8TO7 - chains F and C of the 12 polymer chains in the assembly; structure by electron microscopy, 3.39 A resolution.

Chain F:
Protein: Surface protein gp120
From: Human immunodeficiency virus 1
UniProtKB: Q2N0S5 (Q2N0S5_9HIV1); the construct lacks a stretch of the UniProt sequence and is renumbered around it, so the offset changes along the chain: 31-141 = UniProt 30-140; 150-185 = UniProt 141-176; 188-309 = UniProt 187-308; 312-321 = UniProt 309-318; 2 more segments
Sequence (481 residues; each row starts with the number of its first residue; note: 13 numbers in that range are skipped by the numbering (no residue carries them; nothing is unmodelled there); a row labelled like 185A-185J holds insertion residues (185A, then the next letters in order)):
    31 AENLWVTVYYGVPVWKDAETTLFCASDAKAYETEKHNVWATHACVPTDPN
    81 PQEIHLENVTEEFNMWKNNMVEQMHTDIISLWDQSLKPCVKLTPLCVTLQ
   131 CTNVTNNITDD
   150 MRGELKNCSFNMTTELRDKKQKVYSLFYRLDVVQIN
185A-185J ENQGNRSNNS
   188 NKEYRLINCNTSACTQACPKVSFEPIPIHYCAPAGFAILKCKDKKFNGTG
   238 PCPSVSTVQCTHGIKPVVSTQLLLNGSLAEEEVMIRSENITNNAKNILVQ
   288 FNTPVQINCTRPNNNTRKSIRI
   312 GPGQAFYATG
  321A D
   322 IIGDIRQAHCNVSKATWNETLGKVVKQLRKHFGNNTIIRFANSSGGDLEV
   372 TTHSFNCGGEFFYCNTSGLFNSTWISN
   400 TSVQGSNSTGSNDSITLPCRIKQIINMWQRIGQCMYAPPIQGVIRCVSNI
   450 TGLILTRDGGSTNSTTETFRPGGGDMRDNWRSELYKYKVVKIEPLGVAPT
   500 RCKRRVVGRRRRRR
Unresolved in the structure: 31, 60-65, 185A-185J, 400-410, 507-513
Sequence notes: conflict Cys201 (Ile200 in Q2N0S5), Asn332 (Thr330 in Q2N0S5), Cys433 (Ala430 in Q2N0S5), Cys501 (Ala498 in Q2N0S5), Arg509 (Glu506 in Q2N0S5), Arg510 (Lys507 in Q2N0S5); expression tag (512-513)
Disulfide bonds: Cys54-Cys74, Cys119-Cys205, Cys126-Cys196, Cys131-Cys157, Cys201-Cys433, Cys218-Cys247, Cys228-Cys239, Cys296-Cys331, Cys378-Cys445, Cys385-Cys418
Glycans and other covalent adducts: N-acetylglucosamine (NAG) linked to Asn88, Asn133, Asn156, Asn160, Asn197, Asn234, Asn262, Asn276, Asn295, Asn301, Asn332, Asn339, Asn355, Asn363, Asn386, Asn392, Asn448

Chain C:
Protein: Transmembrane protein gp41
From: Human immunodeficiency virus 1
UniProtKB: Q2N0S5 (Q2N0S5_9HIV1); residues 512-664 here correspond to UniProt positions 509-661 (UniProt number = residue number - 3)
Sequence (153 residues; row label = number of the first residue in the row):
   512 AVGIGAVFLGFLGAAGSTMGAASMTLTVQARNLLSGIVQQQSNLLRAPEA
   562 QQHLLKLTVWGIKQLQARVLAVERYLRDQQLLGIWGCSGKLICCTNVPWN
   612 SSWSNRNLSEIWDNMTWLQWDKEISNYTQIIYGLLEESQNQQEKNEQDLL
   662 ALD
Unresolved in the structure: 546-567
Sequence notes: conflict Pro559 (Ile556 in Q2N0S5), Cys605 (Thr602 in Q2N0S5)
Disulfide bonds: Cys598-Cys604
Glycans and other covalent adducts: N-acetylglucosamine (NAG) linked to Asn611, Asn618, Asn637

Chain F / chain C interface:
Contacting residue pairs (80; chain F residue first):
  Leu34(F) - Pro609(C)
  Leu34(F) - Trp610(C)  hydrogen bond (backbone-backbone)
  Leu34(F) - Leu619(C)  hydrophobic
  Trp35(F) - Asn607(C)
  Trp35(F) - Val608(C)
  Trp35(F) - Pro609(C)  hydrophobic
  Val36(F) - Thr606(C)  hydrogen bond (backbone-side chain)
  Val36(F) - Val608(C)  hydrogen bond (backbone-backbone)
  Val36(F) - Trp610(C)  hydrophobic
  Val36(F) - Ile642(C)  hydrophobic
  Val36(F) - Leu646(C)  hydrophobic
  Thr37(F) - Cys604(C)
  Val38(F) - Trp596(C)  hydrophobic
  Val38(F) - Leu602(C)
  Val38(F) - Cys604(C)  hydrophobic
  Tyr39(F) - Leu537(C)  hydrophobic
  Tyr39(F) - Leu602(C)
  Tyr39(F) - Ile603(C)  hydrophobic
  Tyr39(F) - Trp623(C)
  Tyr39(F) - Trp628(C)  hydrophobic
  Tyr40(F) - Leu537(C)
  Tyr40(F) - Leu544(C)
  Tyr40(F) - Tyr586(C)
  Tyr40(F) - Asp589(C)
  Tyr40(F) - Leu593(C)  hydrophobic
  Tyr40(F) - Leu602(C)  hydrogen bond (backbone-backbone)
  Gly41(F) - Leu537(C)
  Gly41(F) - Gln540(C)  hydrogen bond (backbone-side chain)
  Val42(F) - Leu537(C)  hydrophobic
  Val42(F) - Trp628(C)  hydrophobic
  Pro43(F) - Leu523(C)  hydrophobic
  Pro43(F) - Trp628(C)
  Pro43(F) - Leu629(C)
  Val44(F) - Trp628(C)  hydrophobic
  Val44(F) - Asp632(C)
  Trp45(F) - Leu523(C)  hydrophobic
  Trp45(F) - Ala526(C)  hydrophobic
  Lys46(F) - Asp632(C)  salt bridge
  Leu52(F) - Lys574(C)  hydrogen bond (backbone-side chain)
  Ala73(F) - Leu568(C)  hydrophobic
  Ala73(F) - Trp571(C)
  Val75(F) - Gln575(C)
  Ile84(F) - Gly521(C)
  Leu86(F) - Leu523(C)
  Glu87(F) - Gly527(C)
  Asn88(F) - Gly527(C)
  Gln103(F) - Lys574(C)
  Asp107(F) - Trp571(C)
  Asp107(F) - Lys574(C)  salt bridge
  Leu111(F) - Trp571(C)  hydrophobic
  Ala221(F) - Leu544(C)
  Ala221(F) - Ala582(C)
  Lys490(F) - Arg585(C)
  Ile491(F) - Phe522(C)  hydrophobic
  Ile491(F) - Leu523(C)  hydrophobic
  Ile491(F) - Leu544(C)  hydrophobic
  Ile491(F) - Arg585(C)  hydrogen bond (backbone-side chain)
  Glu492(F) - Arg585(C)  salt bridge
  Pro493(F) - Leu544(C)  hydrophobic
  Pro493(F) - Asp589(C)
  Leu494(F) - Tyr643(C)
  Val496(F) - Trp610(C)  hydrophobic
  Val496(F) - Trp628(C)
  Val496(F) - Trp631(C)  hydrogen bond (backbone-side chain)
  Val496(F) - Tyr643(C)  hydrophobic
  Ala497(F) - Met530(C)  hydrophobic
  Ala497(F) - Trp623(C)  hydrophobic
  Ala497(F) - Trp631(C)
  Pro498(F) - Trp623(C)  hydrogen bond (backbone-side chain)
  Pro498(F) - Trp631(C)
  Thr499(F) - Trp623(C)
  Arg500(F) - Leu619(C)
  Cys501(F) - Cys605(C)  disulfide
  Lys502(F) - Thr606(C)
  Lys502(F) - Asn607(C)
  Arg503(F) - Gly597(C)
  Arg503(F) - Cys598(C)
  Arg503(F) - Cys605(C)  hydrogen bond (side chain-backbone)
  Arg503(F) - Thr606(C)
  Arg503(F) - Gln653(C)
Interface residues without a listed pair, chain F (45 interface residues in all): Glu32, Thr51, Ser110, Pro220, Gly222, Phe223, Thr244, Gly495
Interface residues without a listed pair, chain C (50 interface residues in all): Gly524, Ala525, Ala533, Thr536, Ala541, Leu545, Ala578, Leu581, Leu592, Ile622
Cross-chain cystine bridges: Cys501(F)-Cys605(C)

Summary:
Chain F and chain C form an interface of 45 and 50 residues respectively; the contacts include 1 disulfide
bond, 10 hydrogen bonds and 3 salt bridges. Polar contacts include Lys46(F)-Asp632(C), Asp107(F)-Lys574(C) and
Glu492(F)-Arg585(C).
Chain F is Surface protein gp120 and chain C is Transmembrane protein gp41, both from Human immunodeficiency
virus 1; the structure, Cryo-EM structure of HERH-b*01 Fab in complex with HIV-1 Env trimer BG505.DS SOSIP,
was determined by electron microscopy together with 8TDX, 8TE7, 8TJR, 8TJS, 8TKC, 8TL2 and 5 further entries
from the same study.
